PDB entry 1IKP | X-ray diffraction, 1.45 A resolution | chain A

== Chain A ==
Protein: Exotoxin A
Source organism: Pseudomonas aeruginosa
Notes: EC 2.4.2.-
UniProtKB: P11439 (TOXA_PSEAE); residues 1-613 here correspond to UniProt positions 26-638 (UniProt number = residue number + 25)
Amino-acid sequence (613 residues; numbered 1 to 613; the number before each row is that of its first residue):
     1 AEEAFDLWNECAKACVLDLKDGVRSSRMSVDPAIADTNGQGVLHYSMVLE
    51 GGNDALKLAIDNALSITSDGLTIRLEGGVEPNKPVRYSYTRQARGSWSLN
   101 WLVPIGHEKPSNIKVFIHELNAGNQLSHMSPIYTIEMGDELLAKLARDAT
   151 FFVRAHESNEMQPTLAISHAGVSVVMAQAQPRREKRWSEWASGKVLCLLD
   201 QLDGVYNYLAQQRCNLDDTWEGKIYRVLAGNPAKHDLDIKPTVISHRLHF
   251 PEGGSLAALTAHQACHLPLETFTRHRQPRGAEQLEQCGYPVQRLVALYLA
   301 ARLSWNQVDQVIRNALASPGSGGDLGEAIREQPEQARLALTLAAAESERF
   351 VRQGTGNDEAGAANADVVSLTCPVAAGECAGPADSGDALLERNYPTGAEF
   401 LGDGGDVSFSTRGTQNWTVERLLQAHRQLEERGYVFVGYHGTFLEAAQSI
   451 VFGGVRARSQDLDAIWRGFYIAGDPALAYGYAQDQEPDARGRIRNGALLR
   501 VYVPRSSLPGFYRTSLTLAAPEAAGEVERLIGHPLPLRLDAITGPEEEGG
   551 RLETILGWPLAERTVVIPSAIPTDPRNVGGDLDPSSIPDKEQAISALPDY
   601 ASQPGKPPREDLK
Unresolved in the structure: 1, 179-184, 607-613
Differences from the reference sequence: engineered mutation Gln-201 (Pro226 in P11439), Ala-281 (Trp306 in P11439)
UniProt features mapped onto this chain:
  - region: Ala-365 to Gly-404 (Domain Ib)
  - active site: Glu-553
  - binding site (NAD(+)): His-440 to Thr-442, Ser-449, Gly-454 to Gln-460, Glu-553
Disulfide bonds: Cys-11/Cys-15, Cys-197/Cys-214, Cys-265/Cys-287, Cys-372/Cys-379
Metal / ion sites: Na+ site 1: Asp-54, Asp-69; Na+ site 2: Asn-62, Leu-597
What the authors report for this chain:
  - conformationally variable residues (order/disorder transition): Arg-279
  - catalytic residues: Glu-553 (citing earlier work)
  - mutagenesis - W466F (20-fold): decreased catalytic activity (ADP ribosyl transferase activity) (citing earlier work)
  - mutagenesis - W466F: decreased catalytic activity (glycohydrolase activity) (citing earlier work)

== In short ==
Asp-54 and Asp-69 coordinate Na+ site 1. Asn-62 and Leu-597 coordinate Na+ site 2. UniProt lists active-site
residue Glu-553 and 12 NAD+-binding residues. The paper reports the catalytic residue Glu-553; W466F reduces
catalytic activity (ADP ribosyl transferase activity).
Chain A is Exotoxin A (Pseudomonas aeruginosa); the structure, Pseudomonas Aeruginosa Exotoxin A, P201Q, W281A
mutant, was determined by X-ray diffraction together with 1IKQ from the same study.
